5JHD - chains A and D of the 5 polymer chains in the assembly; structure by X-ray diffraction, 2.46 A resolution.

Chain A:
Protein: HLA class I histocompatibility antigen, A-2 alpha chain
Organism: Homo sapiens
UniProtKB: P01892 (1A02_HUMAN); residues 1-275 here correspond to UniProt positions 25-299 (UniProt number = residue number + 24)
Amino-acid sequence (276 residues; numbered 1 to 276; the number before each row is that of its first residue):
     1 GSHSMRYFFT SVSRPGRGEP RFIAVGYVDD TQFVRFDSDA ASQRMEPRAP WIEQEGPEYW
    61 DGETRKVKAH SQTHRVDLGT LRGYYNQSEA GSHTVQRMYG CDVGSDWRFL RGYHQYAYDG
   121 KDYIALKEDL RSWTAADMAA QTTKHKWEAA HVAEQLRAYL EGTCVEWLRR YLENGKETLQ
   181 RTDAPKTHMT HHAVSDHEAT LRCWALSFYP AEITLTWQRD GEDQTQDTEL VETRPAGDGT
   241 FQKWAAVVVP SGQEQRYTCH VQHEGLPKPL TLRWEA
Differences from the reference sequence: expression tag (276)
Disulfides: Cys101-Cys164, Cys203-Cys259

Chain D:
Protein: TCRalpha chain
Organism: Homo sapiens
Amino-acid sequence (213 residues; row label = number of the first residue in the row; numbering starts at 0):
     0 MIQTVTQSQP EMSVQEAETV TLSCTYDTSE SDYYLFWYKQ PPSRQMILVI RQEAYKQQNA
    60 TENRFSVNFQ KAAKSFSLKI SDSQLGDAAM YFCAWGVNAG GTSYGKLTFG QGTILTVHPN
   120 IQNPDPAVYQ LRDSKSSDKS VCLFTDFDSQ TNVSQSKDSD VYITDKCVLD MRSMDFKSNS
   180 AVAWSNKSDF ACANAFNNSI IPEDTFFPSP ESS
Not modelled in the structure: 0-2, 133-137, 209-212
Disulfides: Cys23-Cys92, Cys141-Cys191

Interface between chain A and chain D:
Contacting residue pairs - 13 pairs, chain A then chain D:
  Arg65(A) - Thr101(D)
  Gln155(A) - Ala98(D)
  Gln155(A) - Tyr103(D)  hydrogen bond
  Arg157(A) - Asp31(D)  salt bridge
  Arg157(A) - Glu52(D)  salt bridge
  Arg157(A) - Tyr54(D)  hydrogen bond
  Ala158(A) - Asp31(D)
  Ala158(A) - Glu52(D)
  Ala158(A) - Asn97(D)
  Tyr159(A) - Gly99(D)
  Glu161(A) - Tyr54(D)
  Thr163(A) - Asn97(D)  hydrogen bond
  Glu166(A) - Ser30(D)  hydrogen bond
Other interface residues (no listed pair), chain A (10 interface residues in all): Gly62, Lys66
Other interface residues (no listed pair), chain D (10 interface residues in all): Tyr33
The authors on this interface:
  - pairs named by the authors: Tyr103(D)-Gln155(A)

Summary:
The chain A/chain D interface involves 10 residues from each chain, with 4 hydrogen bonds and 2 salt bridges.
Polar pairs include Arg157(A)-Asp31(D), Arg157(A)-Glu52(D) and Gln155(A)-Tyr103(D). The authors report a
contact between Tyr103(D) and Gln155(A).
Chain A is HLA class I histocompatibility antigen, A-2 alpha chain and chain D is TCRalpha chain, both from
Homo sapiens; the structure, Crystal structure of LS10-TCR/M1-HLA-A*02 complex, was determined by X-ray
diffraction (same publication as 5ISZ).
